Entry 2DP4 (X-ray diffraction, 2.90 A resolution); this record covers chains E and I.

Chain E:
Molecule: Proteinase K
Source organism: Engyodontium album
Notes: EC 3.4.21.64
UniProt: P06873 (PRTK_TRIAL); residues 1-279 here correspond to UniProt positions 106-384 (UniProt number = residue number + 105)
Sequence (279 residues; row label = number of the first residue in the row):
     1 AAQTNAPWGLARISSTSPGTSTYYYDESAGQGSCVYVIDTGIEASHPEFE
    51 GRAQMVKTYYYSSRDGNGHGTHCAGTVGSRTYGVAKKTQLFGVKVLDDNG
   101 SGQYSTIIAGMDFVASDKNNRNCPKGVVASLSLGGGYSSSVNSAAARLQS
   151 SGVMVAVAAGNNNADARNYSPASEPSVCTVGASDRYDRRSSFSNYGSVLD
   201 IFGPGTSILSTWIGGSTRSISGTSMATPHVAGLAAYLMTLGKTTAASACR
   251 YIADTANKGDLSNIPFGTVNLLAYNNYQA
Cystine bridges: Cys34-Cys123, Cys178-Cys249
Curated features (UniProtKB/Swiss-Prot):
  - active site (Charge relay system): Asp39, His69, Ser224
  - binding site (Ca(2+)): Thr16, Pro175, Val177, Asp200, Asp260

Chain I:
Molecule: 8-mer peptide from Lactotransferrin
Source organism: Homo sapiens
UniProt: P02788 (TRFL_HUMAN); residues 1-8 here correspond to UniProt positions 528-535 (UniProt number = residue number + 527)
Sequence (8 residues; each row starts with the number of its first residue):
     1 GDEQGENK

How chain E and chain I interact:
Residue-residue contacts (29):
  Thr40(E) with Lys8(I)
  Asn67(E) with Asn7(I), hydrogen bond (side chain-backbone); Lys8(I), hydrogen bond (side chain-backbone)
  His69(E) with Gly1(I), hydrogen bond (side chain-backbone); Glu3(I), hydrogen bond (side chain-backbone); Lys8(I)
  Leu96(E) with Gly1(I)
  Asn99(E) with Lys8(I), hydrogen bond (backbone-side chain)
  Gly100(E) with Gly1(I); Lys8(I)
  Ser132(E) with Gly1(I), hydrogen bond (backbone-backbone); Asp2(I)
  Leu133(E) with Gly1(I); Asp2(I)
  Gly134(E) with Asp2(I)
  Ala158(E) with Asp2(I)
  Gly160(E) with Asp2(I)
  Asn161(E) with Asp2(I), hydrogen bond; Glu3(I)
  Trp212(E) with Gly5(I); Glu6(I)
  Arg218(E) with Gly5(I); Glu6(I), salt bridge
  Ile220(E) with Gln4(I); Gly5(I)
  Ser221(E) with Gln4(I)
  Thr223(E) with Asp2(I), hydrogen bond
  Ser224(E) with Asp2(I); Glu3(I), hydrogen bond (side chain-backbone)
Interface residues without a listed pair, chain E (20 interface residues in all): Ser101, Met225

In short:
20 residues of chain E face 8 of chain I across their interface, with 9 hydrogen bonds and 1 salt bridge.
Among the polar pairs are Arg218(E)-Glu6(I), Asn67(E)-Asn7(I) and Asn67(E)-Lys8(I). Curated annotation
(UniProt) lists 3 active-site residues and 5 Ca2+-binding residues on chain E.
Chain E is Proteinase K (Engyodontium album) and chain I is an 8-mer peptide from Lactotransferrin (Homo
sapiens); the structure, Crystal structure of the complex formed between proteinase K and a human lactoferrin
fragment at 2.9 ..., was determined by X-ray diffraction.
